PDB entry 3SQ6 | X-ray diffraction, 2.80 A resolution | chains C and D of the 5 polymer chains in the assembly

== Chain C (and D) ==
Molecule: Neuronal acetylcholine receptor subunit alpha-7, Acetylcholine-binding protein
Organism: Homo sapiens, Lymnaea stagnalis
Notes: chain D of this document is another copy of the same molecule, construct and numbering; everything in this record applies to it too
Chain sequence (204 residues; numbered 1 to 204; the number before each row is that of its first residue):
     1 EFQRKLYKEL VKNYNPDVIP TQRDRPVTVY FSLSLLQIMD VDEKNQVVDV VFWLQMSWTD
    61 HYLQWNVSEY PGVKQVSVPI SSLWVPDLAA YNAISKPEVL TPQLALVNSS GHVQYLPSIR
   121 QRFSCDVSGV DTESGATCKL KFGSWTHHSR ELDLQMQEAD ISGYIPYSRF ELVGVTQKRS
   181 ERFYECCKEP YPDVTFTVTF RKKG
Not modelled in the structure: 1 (chain D: fully traced)
Disulfide bonds: C125-C138, C186-C187
Glycans and other covalent adducts: N-acetylglucosamine (NAG) linked to N66, N108
What the authors report for this chain:
  - binding site for epibatidine: Y91, L104, L106, Q114, L116, W145, T146, Y184, C186, C187, Y191

== How chain C and chain D interact ==
Contacting residue pairs - 58 pairs, chain C then chain D:
  N15(C) with Y7(D)
  D17(C) with Y7(D), hydrogen bond (backbone-side chain); S77(D); P79(D)
  V18(C) with E1(D); R4(D); Y7(D), hydrophobic
  I19(C) with R4(D), hydrogen bond (backbone-side chain)
  T21(C) with E1(D); R4(D), hydrogen bond
  Q22(C) with E1(D)
  R23(C) with E1(D), salt bridge; F2(D)
  K44(C) with D40(D), salt bridge; R169(D), hydrogen bond (backbone-side chain)
  N45(C) with Q37(D); M39(D), hydrogen bond (side chain-backbone); D40(D); R169(D)
  Q46(C) with Y167(D); S168(D)
  V47(C) with M39(D), hydrophobic
  H61(C) with E1(D), hydrogen bond (side chain-backbone)
  Y62(C) with E1(D), hydrogen bond (side chain-backbone); F2(D), hydrogen bond (side chain-backbone)
  D87(C) with P102(D); L104(D)
  L88(C) with P102(D)
  A89(C) with P102(D)
  Y91(C) with W53(D)
  A93(C) with L100(D)
  I94(C) with Q37(D); R120(D), hydrogen bond (backbone-side chain)
  S95(C) with E98(D); L100(D)
  K96(C) with E98(D), hydrogen bond (backbone-side chain); V99(D), hydrogen bond (side chain-backbone); L100(D)
  R122(C) with R120(D)
  S124(C) with Q37(D), hydrogen bond; I165(D); Y167(D), hydrogen bond
  C125(C) with Y167(D)
  D126(C) with Y167(D)
  W145(C) with W53(D), hydrophobic; T101(D), hydrogen bond; P102(D); L116(D), hydrogen bond (side chain-backbone)
  T146(C) with S77(D), hydrogen bond; L104(D); L106(D)
  H147(C) with S77(D)
  H148(C) with Q75(D)
  E151(C) with Q75(D), hydrogen bond
  E185(C) with D160(D)
  C186(C) with Q55(D); Q114(D)
  C187(C) with Q114(D)
Also at the interface, not in a pair above, chain C (35 interface residues in all): P20, Y191
Also at the interface, not in a pair above, chain D (29 interface residues in all): Q3, V51

== Overview ==
The interface between chain C and chain D involves 35 residues on one side and 29 on the other, with 17
hydrogen bonds and 2 salt bridges. Polar contacts include R23(C)-E1(D), K44(C)-D40(D) and D17(C)-Y7(D). The
paper reports a binding site for epibatidine at Y91(C), L104(C) and L106(C) among others.
Both chains are Neuronal acetylcholine receptor subunit alpha-7, Acetylcholine-binding protein (Homo sapiens,
Lymnaea stagnalis). Entry 3SQ6 (Crystal Structures of the Ligand Binding Domain of a Pentameric Alpha7
Nicotinic Receptor Chimera with its ...) was determined by X-ray diffraction, deposited together with 3SQ9.
